PDB entry 1XZU | X-ray diffraction, 2.16 A resolution | chains A and C of the 4 polymer chains in the assembly

[Chain A (and C)]
Molecule: Hemoglobin alpha chain
Organism: Homo sapiens
Notes: chain C of this document is another copy of the same molecule, construct and numbering; everything in this record applies to it too
UniProt: P69905 (HBA_HUMAN); numbering as in UniProt (aligned over 1-141)
Amino-acid sequence (141 residues; row label = number of the first residue in the row):
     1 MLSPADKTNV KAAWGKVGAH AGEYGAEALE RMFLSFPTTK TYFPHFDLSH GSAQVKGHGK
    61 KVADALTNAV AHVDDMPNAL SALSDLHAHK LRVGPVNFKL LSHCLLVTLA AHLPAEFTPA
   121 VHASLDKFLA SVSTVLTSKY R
Sequence notes: engineered mutation Met1 (Val in P69905), Gly94 (Asp in P69905)
UniProt features mapped onto this chain:
  - site: Lys61 (Not glycated)
  - natural variant: Asp6 (A6D: In J-Toronto; this construct carries the variant), Ala13 (A13D: In J-Paris 1/J-Aljezur), Glu27 (A27E: In Shenyang; this construct carries the variant), Lys61 (K61N: In Zambia; deletion: In Clinic), Asp64 (A64D: In Pontoise; this construct carries the variant), Asp75 (D75A: In Lille; D75G: In Chapel Hill; D75N: In G-Pest), Ala111 (A111D: In Petah Tikva)
Bound ions: heme Fe near His87 (its only coordinating residue here)
Small-molecule neighbours: heme (HEM): Met32, Thr39, Tyr42, Phe43, His45, Phe46, His58, Lys61, Val62, Ala65, Leu66, Leu83, Leu86, His87, Leu91, Val93, Asn97, Phe98, Leu101, Val132, Ser133, Leu136

[How chain A and chain C interact]
Residue-residue contacts (4; chain A residue first):
  Asp126(A) - Arg141(C)  salt bridge
  Lys127(A) - Arg141(C)  hydrogen bond (side chain-backbone)
  Arg141(A) - Asp126(C)  salt bridge
  Arg141(A) - Lys127(C)  hydrogen bond (backbone-side chain)
Interface residues without a listed pair, chain A (5 interface residues in all): Ala123, Ala130
Interface residues without a listed pair, chain C (5 interface residues in all): Met1, Ala123

[Summary]
Chain A and chain C each contribute 5 residues to their interface, with 2 hydrogen bonds and 2 salt bridges.
Among the polar pairs are Asp126(A)-Arg141(C) and Lys127(A)-Arg141(C). Ligands of chain A: heme.
Chain A and chain C are both Hemoglobin alpha chain (Homo sapiens); the structure, T-to-THigh Quaternary
Transitions in Human Hemoglobin: alphaD94G deoxy low-salt, was determined by X-ray diffraction, deposited
together with 1XXT, 1XY0, 1XZ5, 1XZ7, 1XZV, 1Y09 and 45 further entries.
